8FLT - chains A and R of the 6 polymer chains in the assembly; structure by electron microscopy, 3.03 A resolution.

# Chain A
Name: Guanine nucleotide-binding protein G(s) subunit alpha isoforms short
From: Homo sapiens
UniProt: P63092 (GNAS2_HUMAN); residue numbers follow UniProt; this construct covers 1-394
Sequence (394 residues; row label = number of the first residue in the row):
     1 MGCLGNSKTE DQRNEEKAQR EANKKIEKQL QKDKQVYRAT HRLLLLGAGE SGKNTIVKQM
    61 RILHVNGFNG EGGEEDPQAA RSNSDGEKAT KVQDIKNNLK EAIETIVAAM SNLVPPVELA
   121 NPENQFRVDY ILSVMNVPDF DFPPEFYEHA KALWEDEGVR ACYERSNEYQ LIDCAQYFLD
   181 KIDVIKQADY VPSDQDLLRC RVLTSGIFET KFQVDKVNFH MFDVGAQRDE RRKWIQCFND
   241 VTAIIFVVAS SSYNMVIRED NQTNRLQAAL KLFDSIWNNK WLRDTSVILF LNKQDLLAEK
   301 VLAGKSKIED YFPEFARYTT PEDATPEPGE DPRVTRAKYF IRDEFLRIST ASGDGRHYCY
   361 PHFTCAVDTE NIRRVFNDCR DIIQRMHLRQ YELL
Not modelled in the structure: 1-11, 63-204, 253-261
Differences from the reference sequence: engineered mutation Asn54 (Ser in P63092), Ala226 (Gly in P63092), Ala268 (Glu in P63092), Lys271 (Asn in P63092), Asp274 (Lys in P63092), Lys280 (Arg in P63092), Asp284 (Thr in P63092), Thr285 (Ile in P63092)

# Chain R
Name: Parathyroid hormone/parathyroid hormone-related peptide receptor
From: Homo sapiens
UniProt: Q03431 (PTH1R_HUMAN); residues 28-593 here = UniProt positions 28-593
Sequence (616 residues; numbered -3 to 612; the number before each row is that of its first residue; numbers below 1 keep their minus sign (Met-3 is residue -3)):
    -3 MKTIIALSYI FCLVFADYKD DDDLEVLFQG PADDVMTKEE QIFLLHRAQA QCEKRLKEVL
    57 QRPASIMESD KGWTSASTSG KPRKDKASGK LYPESEEDKE APTGSRYRGR PCLPEWDHIL
   117 CWPLGAPGEV VAVPCPDYIY DFNHKGHAYR RCDRNGSWEL VPGHNRTWAN YSECVKFLTN
   177 ETREREVFDR LGMIYTVGYS VSLASLTVAV LILAYFRRLH CTRNYIHMHL FLSFMLRAVS
   237 IFVKDAVLYS GATLDEAERL TEEELRAIAQ APPPPATAAA GYAGCRVAVT FFLYFLATNY
   297 YWILVEGLYL HSLIFMAFFS EKKYLWGFTV FGWGLPAVFV AVWVSVRATL ANTGCWDLSS
   357 GNKKWIIQVP ILASIVLNFI LFINIVRVLA TKLRETNAGR CDTRQQYRKL LKSTLVLMPL
   417 FGVHYIVFMA TPYTEVSGTL WQVQMHYEML FNSFQGFFVA IIYCFCNGEV QAEIKKSWSR
   477 WTLALDFKRK ARSGSSSYSY GPMVSHTSVT NVGPRVGLGL PLSPRLLPTA TTNGHPQLPG
   537 HAKPGTPALE TLETTPPAMA APKDDGFLNG SCSGLDEEAS GPERPPALLQ EEWETVMPAG
   597 LEVLFQGPHH HHHHHH
Not modelled in the structure: -3 to 176, 247-276, 393-398, 479-612
Cystine bridges: Cys281-Cys351
Differences from the reference sequence: expression tag (-3 to 27, 594-612)

# How chain A and chain R interact
Pairs across the interface - 33 pairs, chain A then chain R:
  His41(A) - Phe314(R)
  Val217(A) - Phe314(R)  hydrophobic
  Phe376(A) - Phe314(R)  hydrophobic
  Arg380(A) - Ala313(R)
  Arg380(A) - Phe314(R)
  Asp381(A) - Lys388(R)  salt bridge
  Asp381(A) - Glu391(R)
  Ile383(A) - Phe314(R)  hydrophobic
  Gln384(A) - Ile310(R)  hydrogen bond (side chain-backbone)
  Gln384(A) - Lys388(R)  hydrogen bond
  Arg385(A) - Lys388(R)  hydrogen bond (side chain-backbone)
  Arg385(A) - Glu391(R)  salt bridge
  Arg385(A) - Thr392(R)
  His387(A) - Leu309(R)  hydrogen bond (side chain-backbone)
  His387(A) - Ile310(R)
  Leu388(A) - Ile310(R)  hydrophobic
  Leu388(A) - Leu385(R)  hydrophobic
  Leu388(A) - Lys388(R)
  Gln390(A) - Arg219(R)  hydrogen bond (backbone-side chain)
  Tyr391(A) - Arg219(R)
  Tyr391(A) - His223(R)
  Tyr391(A) - Tyr305(R)
  Tyr391(A) - Leu306(R)  hydrophobic
  Tyr391(A) - Leu309(R)  hydrophobic
  Glu392(A) - Lys405(R)
  Glu392(A) - Asn463(R)
  Glu392(A) - Gly464(R)
  Leu393(A) - Leu385(R)  hydrophobic
  Leu393(A) - Lys405(R)
  Leu393(A) - Ser409(R)  hydrogen bond (backbone-side chain)
  Leu394(A) - Leu385(R)  hydrophobic
  Leu394(A) - Lys388(R)
  Leu394(A) - Leu389(R)  hydrophobic
Other interface residues (no listed pair), chain R (20 interface residues in all): Val412, Leu413, Tyr459

# In short
15 residues of chain A and 20 residues of chain R are in contact; the contacts include 6 hydrogen bonds and 2
salt bridges. Polar contacts include Asp381(A)-Lys388(R), Arg385(A)-Glu391(R) and Gln384(A)-Ile310(R).
Chain A is Guanine nucleotide-binding protein G(s) subunit alpha isoforms short and chain R is Parathyroid
hormone/parathyroid hormone-related peptide receptor, both from Homo sapiens; the structure, Human PTH1R in
complex with M-PTH(1-14) and Gs, was determined by electron microscopy together with 8FLQ, 8FLR, 8FLS and 8FLU
from the same study.
